9FBR - chain A; structure by X-ray diffraction, 1.74 A resolution.

# Chain A
Name: Chitinase 60
Source organism: Moritella marina
Notes: EC 3.2.1.14
UniProt: B1VBB0 (B1VBB0_MORMI); residue numbers follow UniProt; this construct covers 23-345
Chain sequence (323 residues; numbered 23 to 345; the number before each row is that of its first residue):
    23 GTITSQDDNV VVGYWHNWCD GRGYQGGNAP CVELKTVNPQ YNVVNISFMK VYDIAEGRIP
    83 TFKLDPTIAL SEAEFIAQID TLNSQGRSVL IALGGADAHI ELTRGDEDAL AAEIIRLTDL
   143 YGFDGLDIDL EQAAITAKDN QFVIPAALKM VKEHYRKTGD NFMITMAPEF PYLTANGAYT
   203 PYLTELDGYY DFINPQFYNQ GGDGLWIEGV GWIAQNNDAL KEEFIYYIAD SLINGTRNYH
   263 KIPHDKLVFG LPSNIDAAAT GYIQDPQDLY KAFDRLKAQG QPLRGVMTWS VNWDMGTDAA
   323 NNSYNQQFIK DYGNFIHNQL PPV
Disulfide bonds: C41-C53
Metal / ion sites: Na+: T24, N105, G144, D146; Ca2+: A236, N239

# In short
The Na+ site is built by T24, N105, G144 and D146. A236 and N239 coordinate Ca2+.
Chain A is Chitinase 60 (Moritella marina); the structure, Deletion mutant of chitinase MmChi60, was
determined by X-ray diffraction (same publication as 9FBO, 9FBP, 9FBQ, 9FBS and 4W5Z).
